PDB entry 8HBM | X-ray diffraction, 3.30 A resolution | chains B and C of the 4 polymer chains in the assembly

== Chain B ==
Protein: Bile acid receptor
Source organism: Homo sapiens
Reference sequence: Q96RI1 (NR1H4_HUMAN); residues 117-217 here correspond to UniProt positions 127-227 (UniProt number = residue number + 10)
Chain sequence (109 residues; row label = number of the first residue in the row):
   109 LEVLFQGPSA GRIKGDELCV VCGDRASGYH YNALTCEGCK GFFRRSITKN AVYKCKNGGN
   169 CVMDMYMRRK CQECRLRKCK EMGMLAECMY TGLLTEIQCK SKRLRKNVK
Not modelled in the structure: 109-123, 197-217
Differences from the reference sequence: expression tag (109-116)
Curated features (UniProtKB/Swiss-Prot):
  - DNA-binding region: Asp124 to Thr199 (Nuclear receptor)
  - zinc finger (NR C4-type): Cys127 to Cys147, Cys163 to Cys187
  - modified residue: Ser135 (Phosphoserine), Ser154 (Phosphoserine), Lys157 (N6-acetyllysine), Lys210 (N6-methyllysine), Lys217 (N6-acetyllysine)
  - cross-link: Lys122 (Glycyl lysine isopeptide (Lys-Gly) (interchain with G-Cter in SUMO1))
Bound ions: Zn2+ site 1: Cys127, Cys130, Cys144, Cys147; Zn2+ site 2: Cys163, Cys169, Cys179, Cys182
What the authors report for this chain:
  - binding site for the 18-nt DNA strand (chain C): Glu145, Arg153
  - binding site for the 18-nt DNA strand: Lys148
  - mutagenesis - D132R: abolished binding to RXR/IR1
  - mutagenesis - D132R, Y174E: decreased binding to IR1
  - mutagenesis - D132R: decreased stability
  - mutagenesis - Y174E: unchanged stability

== Chain C ==
Molecule: 18-nt DNA strand
Sequence (18 nucleotides; each row starts with the number of its first residue):
     1 CCGAGGTCAA TGACCTCG

== Interface between chain B and chain C ==
Pairs across the interface - 12 pairs, chain B then chain C:
  Glu145(B) - DA13(C)  phosphate contact
  Glu145(B) - DC14(C)  hydrogen bond to the base
  Gly146(B) - DG12(C)  phosphate contact
  Phe150(B) - DT11(C)  phosphate contact
  Arg153(B) - DT11(C)  salt bridge to the phosphate
  Arg153(B) - DG12(C)  hydrogen bond to the base
  Arg176(B) - DG12(C)  salt bridge to the phosphate
  Arg177(B) - DT11(C)  phosphate contact
  Arg177(B) - DG12(C)  sugar contact
  Gln180(B) - DA10(C)  hydrogen bond to the phosphate
  Gln180(B) - DT11(C)  hydrogen bond to the phosphate
  Arg183(B) - DG12(C)  salt bridge to the phosphate

== In short ==
The interface between chain B and chain C involves 8 residues on one side and 5 on the other, with 4 hydrogen
bonds and 3 salt bridges. Among the polar pairs are Glu145(B)-DC14(C), Arg153(B)-DG12(C) and
Gln180(B)-DA10(C). From the paper: a binding site for the 18-nt DNA strand (chain C) at Glu145(B) and
Arg153(B); D132R and Y174E of chain B reduce binding to IR1.
Here chain B is Bile acid receptor (Homo sapiens) and chain C is an 18-nt DNA strand. Entry 8HBM (Structural
basis of the farnesoid X receptor/retinoid X receptor heterodimer on inverted repeat DNA) was determined by
X-ray diffraction.
